PDB entry 7DKZ | X-ray diffraction, 2.39 A resolution | chains A and F of the 16 polymer chains in the assembly

# Chain A
Molecule: Photosystem I P700 chlorophyll a apoprotein A1
Organism: Pisum sativum
Notes: EC 1.97.1.12
Reference sequence: A0A0F6NFW5 (A0A0F6NFW5_PEA); residue numbers follow UniProt; this construct covers 1-758
Chain sequence (758 residues; each row starts with the number of its first residue):
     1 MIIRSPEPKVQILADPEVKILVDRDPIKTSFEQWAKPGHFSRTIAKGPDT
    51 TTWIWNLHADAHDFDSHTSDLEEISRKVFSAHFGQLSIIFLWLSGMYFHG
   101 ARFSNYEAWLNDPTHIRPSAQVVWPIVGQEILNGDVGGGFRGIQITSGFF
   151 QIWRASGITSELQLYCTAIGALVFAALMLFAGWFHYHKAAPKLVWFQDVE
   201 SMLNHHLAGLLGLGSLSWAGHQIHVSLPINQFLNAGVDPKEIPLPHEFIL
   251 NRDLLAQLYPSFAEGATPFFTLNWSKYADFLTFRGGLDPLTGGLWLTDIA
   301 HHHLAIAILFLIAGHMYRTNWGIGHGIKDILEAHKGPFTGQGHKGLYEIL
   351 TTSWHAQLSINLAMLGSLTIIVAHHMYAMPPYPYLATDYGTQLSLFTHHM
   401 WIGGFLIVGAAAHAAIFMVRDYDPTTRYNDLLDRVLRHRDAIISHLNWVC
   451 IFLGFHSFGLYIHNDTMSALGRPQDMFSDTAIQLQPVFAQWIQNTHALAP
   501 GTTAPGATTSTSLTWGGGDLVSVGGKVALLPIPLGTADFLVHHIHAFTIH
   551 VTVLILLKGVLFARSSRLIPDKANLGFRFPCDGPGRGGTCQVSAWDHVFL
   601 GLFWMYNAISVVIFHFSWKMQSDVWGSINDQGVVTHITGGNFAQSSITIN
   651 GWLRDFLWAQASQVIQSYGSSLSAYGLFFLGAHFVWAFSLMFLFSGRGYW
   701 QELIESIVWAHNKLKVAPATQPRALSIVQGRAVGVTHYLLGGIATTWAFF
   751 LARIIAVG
Not modelled in the structure: 1-16
Sequence notes: conflict Ile223 (Val in A0A0F6NFW5)
Metal / ion sites: chlorophyll a Mg (4 sites), coordinated by Gln85, Gln121, Gln129, Thr503; 4Fe-4S cluster Fe: Cys581, Cys590 (shared with 2 residues of chain B)
Residues lining bound ligands:
  - beta-carotene (BCR), molecule 1: Ile89, Trp92, Gly209, Leu210, Leu213, Gly214, Ser217
  - beta-carotene (BCR), molecule 2: Phe90, Tyr97, Thr167, Gly170, Ala171, Phe174, Leu213, Leu216, Ser217, Phe270
  - beta-carotene (BCR), molecule 3: Trp124, Pro125, Ile126
  - beta-carotene (BCR), molecule 4: Leu216, Ala266, Phe269, Phe270, Ile308, Leu311, Ile312, His315, Ile323
  - beta-carotene (BCR), molecule 5: Phe269, Trp274, Ile308
  - beta-carotene (BCR), molecule 6: Leu350, Ala356, Ser359, Ile360, Ala414, Phe417
  - beta-carotene (BCR), molecule 7: Ser359, Ala363, Met364, Ser367, Ile407, Ala410, Ala411, Ala414, Val553, Leu556, Leu557, Val560
  - beta-carotene (BCR), molecule 8: Asn447, Ile451, Phe455
  - beta-carotene (BCR), molecule 9: Phe678, Gly681, Ala682, Phe684, Val685, Leu740, Ile743, Ala744, Trp747
  - beta-carotene (BCR), molecule 10: Trp700, Leu703, Ile704
  - chlorophyll a (CLA), molecule 1: Val18, Lys19, Ile20, Trp195, Asp198, Ser201, His205, Thr319, Asn320, Trp321
  - chlorophyll a (CLA), molecule 2: Ile20, Val22, Phe79, Phe83, Leu177, Met178, Phe180, Ala181, Phe184, His185, Ala189, Pro191, Trp195
  - chlorophyll a (CLA), molecule 3: Ile27, Lys28, Thr29, Ser30, Phe31, Gln33, Trp34, His39, Lys77, Ser80, Ala81, Gly84, Ile88, Leu179, Gly182, Trp183, Tyr186, His187
  - chlorophyll a (CLA), molecule 4: Trp34, His39, Phe40, Leu57, His58, Ala61, His62, Phe64, His67, Lys77, Ala81, Gly84, Gln85, Ile88
  - chlorophyll a (CLA), molecule 5: Trp34, Pro37, Trp53, Ile54, Trp55, Leu57, His58
  - chlorophyll a (CLA), molecule 6: Thr51, Ile54, Trp55, Ile704, Ile707, Val708, His711, Val716, Pro718, Pro722, Arg723
  - chlorophyll a (CLA), molecule 7: Trp55, Phe684, Val685, Phe688, Phe692, Leu725, Gln729, Ala732, Val733, Thr736, His737, Leu740
  - chlorophyll a (CLA), molecule 8: His58, Ala59, Asp60, Ala61, His62, Asp63, His355, Leu358, Leu362, Phe405, Leu406, Val408, Gly409, Ala412, His413, Ile416, Arg420, Phe577, Arg578, Trp595, Val598, Leu602, Thr736
  - chlorophyll a (CLA), molecule 9: His62, Phe64, Val78, Ala81, His82, Gln85, Leu86, Ile89, Phe90, Leu93, Trp354, His355, Gln357, Leu358, Asn361, Leu362, Leu365
  - chlorophyll a (CLA), molecule 10: His62, Gln85, Ile88, Ile89, Trp92, Leu365, Ile402, Phe405, Leu406
  - chlorophyll a (CLA), molecule 11: Leu71, Ser75, His82, Leu193, Phe196, Gln197, Val199, Met202, Leu203, His206, Leu207, Leu211, Ile327, Leu331, Tyr347, Leu350, Thr351, Thr352, Ser353, Trp354, Gln357, Ile360, Asn361, Met364, Leu365
  - chlorophyll a (CLA), molecule 12: Phe79, His82, Phe83, Leu86, Phe90, Phe174, Met178, Trp195, Phe196, Asp198, Ser201, Met202, His205, His206, Gly209, Leu210
  - chlorophyll a (CLA), molecule 13: Ser87, Ile88, Leu91, Gln121, Val122, Val123, Trp124, Ile126, Val127, Gln129, Leu132, Ile143, Leu179, Ala674, Leu677, Phe678
  - chlorophyll a (CLA), molecule 14: Leu91, Trp92, Ser94, Gly95, Met96, Phe98, His99, Phe103, Gln121, Val122, Trp124, Leu172
  - chlorophyll a (CLA), molecule 15: Trp92, Met96, His99, Ala120, Gln121, Ile143, Gln144, Ile145, Thr146, Ser147, Phe149, Ala674, Tyr675, Phe678, Trp747, Leu751
  - chlorophyll a (CLA), molecule 16: Trp92, Met96, Thr146, Ser147, Phe149, Ser394, Leu395, Thr397, His398, Trp401, Ile402, Phe405, Phe678, Ile743, Thr746, Trp747, Leu751
  - chlorophyll a (CLA), molecule 17: Trp92, Leu93, Ser147, Gly148, Phe149, Ile152, Leu210, Leu211, Leu365, Leu368, Thr369, Val372, Met376, Tyr382, Leu395, His398, His399, Ile402, Leu406
  - chlorophyll a (CLA), molecule 18: Ala155, Leu210, Leu211, Gly214, Ser215, Trp218, Gln222, Leu296, Ile299, His302, His303, Ile306, Phe310, Leu368, Ile371, Val372, His375, Met376, Pro381, Tyr382
  - chlorophyll a (CLA), molecule 19: Ser156, Gly157, Ile158, Gln163, Cys166, Thr167, Ser217, Trp218, Gly220, His221, His224, Val225, Pro245, His246, Ile249
  - chlorophyll a (CLA), molecule 20: Leu162, Gln163, Cys166, Leu244, His246, Ile249, Leu250
  - chlorophyll a (CLA), molecule 21: Leu203, Leu207, Leu309, Phe310, Ala313, Met316, Tyr317, Ile327, Ile330, Leu331, Met364
  - chlorophyll a (CLA), molecule 22: Asn204, His205, Ala208, Gly209, Leu213, Leu311, Gly314, His315, Tyr317, Thr319, Trp321, Ile323
  - chlorophyll a (CLA), molecule 23: Leu216, Ser217, Ala219, Gly220, Ile223, His224, Phe248, Ile249, Arg252, Leu255, Phe262, Gly265, Ala266, Phe280, Leu281, Leu304
  - chlorophyll a (CLA), molecule 24: Phe269, Trp274, Ser275, Tyr277, Ala278, Leu281, Thr282, Phe283, His301, Leu304, Ala305, Ile308, Leu309, Ile312, Gly506
  - chlorophyll a (CLA), molecule 25: Phe269, Phe270, Leu272
  - chlorophyll a (CLA), molecule 26: Thr282, Phe283, Gly285, Leu294, Asp298, Ile299, His301, His302, Ala305, Ile306, His375, Met376, Met379, Pro381, Thr511
  - chlorophyll a (CLA), molecule 27: Phe283, Thr503, Ala504, Pro505, Gly506, Ala507
  - chlorophyll a (CLA), molecule 28: Ile312, Ala313, His315, Met316, Ile323, Gly324, His325
  - chlorophyll a (CLA), molecule 29: Met316, His325, Asp329, Ile330, Ala333, His334
  - chlorophyll a (CLA), molecule 30: Ile330, Leu331, His334, Thr339, His343, Leu346, Leu350, Asn429, Leu431, Leu432, Val435
  - chlorophyll a (CLA), molecule 31: Ala333, His334, Lys335, Pro337, Phe338
  - chlorophyll a (CLA), molecule 32: Phe338, Thr339, Leu431, Arg434, Val435, Arg437, His438, Ile442, His445
  - chlorophyll a (CLA), molecule 33: Met364, Ser367, Leu368, Ile371, His374, His375, Tyr377, Ala378, Met379, Thr511, Ser512, Thr514, Trp515
  - chlorophyll a (CLA), molecule 34: Ile370, Ile371, His374, Met400, Ile407, Ile549, Thr552, Val553, Leu556, Met605, Ala608, Ile609, Val612
  - chlorophyll a (CLA), molecule 35: His374, Tyr377, Phe396, Phe488, Ala489, Ile492, Gln493, Trp515, Ile532, Leu534, His542, His545, Ile549, Val612, His615, Phe616, Lys619, Met620
  - chlorophyll a (CLA), molecule 36: Ala441, His445, Trp448
  - chlorophyll a (CLA), molecule 37: Ile442, Leu446, Trp448, Val449, Ala546, Ile549, His550, Val553, Leu557
  - chlorophyll a (CLA), molecule 38: Ser444, Asn447, Trp448, Ile451
  - chlorophyll a (CLA), molecule 39: Asn447, Cys450, Ile451, Gly454, Phe455, Phe458, Ile462, Phe547, Val551, Leu554, Ile555, Leu600, Phe603, Trp604
  - chlorophyll a (CLA), molecule 40: Trp448, Ile451, Phe452, Phe455, His456
  - chlorophyll a (CLA), molecule 41: Trp448, Val449, Phe452, Leu453, Gln485, Pro486, Val487, Phe488, Ala489, Asp538, Phe539, His542, His543, Ala546, His550
  - chlorophyll a (CLA), molecule 42: Phe455, His456, Gly459, Leu460, Ile462, His463, Thr466, Met467, Arg472, Asp475, Phe477, Ile482
  - chlorophyll a (CLA), molecule 43: Phe458, Tyr461, Ile544, Phe547, Thr548, Tyr606, Asn607, Ser610, Val611, Phe614, Ile649, Trp652, Leu653, Leu657, Ala661, Ile665, Phe679, His683, Trp686, Tyr738, Gly742, Thr745, Thr746, Phe749
  - chlorophyll a (CLA), molecule 44: Phe458, Ile462, Asp465, Phe547, Phe603, Trp604, Tyr606, Asn607, Ile649, Leu653, Trp686, Tyr738
  - chlorophyll a (CLA), molecule 45: Thr466, Ala469, Leu470
  - chlorophyll a (CLA), molecule 46: Trp491, Ile492, Thr495, His496, Ala499, Thr503, Ala504, Thr511, Trp515
  - chlorophyll a (CLA), molecule 47: Leu653, Leu657, Trp658
  - chlorophyll a (CLA), molecule 48: Leu677, Leu680, Gly681, His683, Phe684, Trp686, Ala687, Leu690
  - chlorophyll a (CLA), molecule 49: Phe684, Ala687, Phe688, Leu690, Met691, Phe694, Ser695, Tyr699, Trp700, Leu703
  - chlorophyll a (CLA), molecule 50: Ile707, Ala710, His711, Leu714, Val716
  - chlorophyll a (CLA), molecule 51: Trp709, Ala710, Lys713, Leu714
  - phylloquinone (PQN): Trp55, Met691, Phe692, Ser695, Gly696, Arg697, Trp700, Ile704, Arg723, Ala724, Leu725, Ser726, Gly730
  - 4Fe-4S cluster (SF4): Pro580, Cys581, Gly583, Pro584, Cys590, Ile727, Arg731

# Chain F
Molecule: Psi-F
Organism: Pisum sativum
Reference sequence: A0A0M3KL12 (A0A0M3KL12_PEA); residues 77-230 here correspond to UniProt positions 1-154 (UniProt number = residue number - 76)
Chain sequence (154 residues; numbered 77 to 230; the number before each row is that of its first residue):
    77 DIAGLTPCKDSKQFAKREKQSIKKLESSLKLYAPDSAPALAINATIEKTK
   127 RRFDNYGKQGLLCGADGLPHLIVSGDQRHWGEFITPGILFLYIAGWIGWV
   177 GRSYLIAIRDDKKPTQKEIIIDVPLATRLVFRGFSWPIAAYRELLNGELV
   227 AKDV
Not modelled in the structure: 229-230
Sequence notes: conflict Ala79 (Ser3 in A0A0M3KL12), Asp86 (Glu10 in A0A0M3KL12), Leu107 (Ile31 in A0A0M3KL12), Pro110 (Ala34 in A0A0M3KL12), Gly133 (Ala57 in A0A0M3KL12), Asp187 (Glu111 in A0A0M3KL12), Thr203 (Ser127 in A0A0M3KL12)
Cystine bridges: Cys84-Cys139
Metal / ion sites: chlorophyll a Mg near Ser150 (its only coordinating residue here)
Residues lining bound ligands:
  - beta-carotene (BCR), molecule 1: Val149, Ser150, Gly151, Phe159, Ile160, Gly171, Gly174, Trp175, Arg178, Trp212, Ala216
  - beta-carotene (BCR), molecule 2: Pro162, Leu165, Phe166, Ile169, Ile173
  - chlorophyll a (CLA), molecule 1: Tyr132, Leu165, Ile169
  - chlorophyll a (CLA), molecule 2: Val149, Phe159, Ile160, Gly163, Ile164, Leu167
  - chlorophyll a (CLA), molecule 3: Ser150, Gly151, Asp152, Gln153, Trp156
  - chlorophyll a (CLA), molecule 4: Phe159, Pro162, Gly163, Phe166, Leu167, Ala170, Gly171, Ile173, Gly174, Trp212
  - chlorophyll a (CLA), molecule 5: Tyr168, Phe210, Ser211, Ile214
  - chlorophyll a (CLA), molecule 6: Ile169, Trp172, Ile173, Val176, Val206, Phe207
  - chlorophyll a (CLA), molecule 7: Gly174, Val176, Gly177, Arg178, Tyr180, Leu181, Ile197, Ala202
  - chlorophyll a (CLA), molecule 8: Gly177, Tyr180, Leu181, Lys193, Glu194, Ile195, Ile197, Val199, Ala202, Val206
  - chlorophyll a (CLA), molecule 9: Trp212, Pro213, Ala216, Tyr217, Leu220, Leu225, Val226

# Interface between chain A and chain F
Contacting residue pairs (37):
  Pro37(A) with Ile196(F)
  Pro48(A) with Thr191(F), hydrogen bond (backbone-side chain); Ile195(F), hydrophobic
  Trp53(A) with Ile195(F), hydrophobic
  Ile54(A) with Ile195(F), hydrophobic
  Glu130(A) with Thr121(F), hydrogen bond
  Ile131(A) with Lys100(F)
  Asp135(A) with Ser104(F), hydrogen bond; Leu107(F); Tyr108(F), hydrogen bond
  Gly139(A) with Tyr108(F); Pro114(F)
  Phe140(A) with Tyr108(F), hydrogen bond (backbone-side chain)
  Arg141(A) with Tyr108(F); Pro114(F); Ile118(F)
  Gly669(A) with Lys100(F), hydrogen bond (backbone-side chain)
  Lys713(A) with Val226(F); Ala227(F), hydrogen bond (backbone-backbone)
  Leu714(A) with Arg178(F), hydrogen bond (backbone-side chain); Leu225(F)
  Lys715(A) with Arg178(F); Ile182(F); Arg185(F), hydrogen bond (backbone-side chain); Gly223(F); Glu224(F), hydrogen bond (side chain-backbone); Ala227(F)
  Val716(A) with Arg178(F); Leu181(F); Arg185(F)
  Ala717(A) with Arg185(F), hydrogen bond (backbone-side chain)
  Pro718(A) with Glu194(F)
  Ala719(A) with Pro190(F), hydrophobic; Thr191(F); Glu194(F), hydrogen bond (backbone-side chain)
  Thr720(A) with Thr191(F); Glu194(F), hydrogen bond
Other interface residues (no listed pair), chain A (24 interface residues in all): Ala35, Lys46, Val127, Gly128, Asn712
Other interface residues (no listed pair), chain F (23 interface residues in all): Lys124, Lys189

# Summary
24 residues of chain A and 23 residues of chain F are in contact, with 13 hydrogen bonds. Among the polar
pairs are Pro48(A)-Thr191(F), Glu130(A)-Thr121(F) and Asp135(A)-Ser104(F). 3 chlorophyll a molecules and one
beta-carotene molecule are bound between chain A and chain F.
Chain A is Photosystem I P700 chlorophyll a apoprotein A1 and chain F is Psi-F, both from Pisum sativum; the
structure, Structure of plant photosystem I-light harvesting complex I supercomplex, was determined by X-ray
diffraction.
